PDB entry 7U50 | electron microscopy, 3.40 A resolution | chains I and K of the 11 polymer chains in the assembly

[Chain I]
Molecule: 147-nt DNA strand
Sequence (147 nucleotides; row label = number of the first residue in the row):
     1 ATCGAGAATC CCGGTGCCGA GGCCGCTCAA TTGGTCGTAG ACAGCTCTAG CACCGCTTAA
    61 ACGCACGTAC GCGCTGTCCC CCGCGTTTTA ACCGCCAAGG GGATTACTCC CTAGTCTCCA
   121 GGCACGTGTC AGATATATXC ATCCGAT
Not modelled in the structure: 1-2, 147
Modified / non-standard residues: 3DR (1',2'-dideoxyribofuranose-5'-phosphate) at position 139

[Chain K]
Name: DNA-(apurinic or apyrimidinic site) endonuclease
From: Homo sapiens
Notes: EC 3.1.-.-
UniProtKB: P27695 (APEX1_HUMAN); residues 1-318 here = UniProt positions 1-318
Amino-acid sequence (318 residues; numbered 1 to 318; the number before each row is that of its first residue):
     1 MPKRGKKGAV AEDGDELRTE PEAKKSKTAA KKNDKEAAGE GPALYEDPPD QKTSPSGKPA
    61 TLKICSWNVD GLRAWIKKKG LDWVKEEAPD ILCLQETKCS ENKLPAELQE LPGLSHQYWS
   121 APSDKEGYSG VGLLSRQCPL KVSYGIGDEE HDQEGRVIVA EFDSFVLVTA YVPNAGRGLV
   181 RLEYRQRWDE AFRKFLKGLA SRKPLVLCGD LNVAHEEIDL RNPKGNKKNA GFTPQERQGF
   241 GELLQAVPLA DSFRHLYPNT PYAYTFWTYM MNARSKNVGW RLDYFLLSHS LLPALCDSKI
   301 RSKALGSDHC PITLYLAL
Not modelled in the structure: 1-42
Reported in the primary citation:
  - binding site for the 147-nt DNA strand: Arg73, Lys78, Lys98, Lys103, Arg177, Lys224, Lys227, Lys228
  - binding site for the 147-nt DNA strand (chain I): Met270, Met271
  - catalytic residues: Asp70, Glu96, Asp210, Asn212, Asp308
  - mutagenesis - Y269A: unchanged catalytic activity on AP-NCP-6
  - mutagenesis - E96Q/D210N: abolished catalytic activity on AP-NCP-6.5
  - mutagenesis - E96Q/D210N: abolished catalytic activity on AP-NCP0
  - mutagenesis - R177A, Y269A: decreased catalytic activity on AP-NCP-6.5
  - mutagenesis - R177A, Y269A: decreased catalytic activity on AP-NCP0
  - mutagenesis - E96Q/D210N, R177A, Y269A: unchanged binding to AP-NCP-6

[How chain I and chain K interact]
Pairs across the interface - 27 pairs, chain I then chain K:
  DT136(I) - Tyr128(K)  hydrogen bond to the base
  DA137(I) - Tyr128(K)  hydrogen bond to the sugar
  DT138(I) - Glu96(K)  sugar contact
  DT138(I) - Tyr171(K)  hydrogen bond to the phosphate
  DT138(I) - Arg181(K)  salt bridge to the phosphate
  3DR_139(I) - Glu96(K)  phosphate contact
  3DR_139(I) - Tyr171(K)  hydrogen bond to the phosphate
  3DR_139(I) - Asn174(K)  hydrogen bond to the phosphate
  3DR_139(I) - Asp210(K)  phosphate contact
  3DR_139(I) - Asn212(K)  hydrogen bond to the phosphate
  3DR_139(I) - Ala230(K)  sugar contact
  3DR_139(I) - Phe266(K)  sugar contact
  3DR_139(I) - Trp280(K)  sugar contact
  3DR_139(I) - Leu282(K)  sugar contact
  DC140(I) - Arg177(K)  salt bridge to the phosphate
  DC140(I) - Asn226(K)  sugar contact
  DC140(I) - Asn229(K)  sugar contact
  DC140(I) - Phe266(K)  phosphate contact
  DC140(I) - Thr268(K)  phosphate contact
  DC140(I) - Trp280(K)  phosphate contact
  DA141(I) - Asn226(K)  hydrogen bond to the phosphate
  DA141(I) - Thr268(K)  phosphate contact
  DA141(I) - Met271(K)  sugar contact
  DA141(I) - Val278(K)  phosphate contact
  DA141(I) - Trp280(K)  hydrogen bond to the phosphate
  DT142(I) - Asn222(K)  phosphate contact
  DT142(I) - Met271(K)  sugar contact
Also at the interface, not in a pair above, chain K (23 interface residues in all): Asn68, Gly231, Met270, Lys276, His309

[Summary]
7 residues of chain I face 23 of chain K across their interface, with 8 hydrogen bonds and 2 salt bridges.
Polar contacts include DT136(I)-Tyr128(K), DA137(I)-Tyr128(K) and DT138(I)-Tyr171(K). From the paper:
catalytic residues Asp70(K), Glu96(K) and Asp210(K) among others; R177A and Y269A of chain K reduce catalytic
activity on AP-NCP-6.5.
Here chain I is a 147-nt DNA strand and chain K is DNA-(apurinic or apyrimidinic site) endonuclease (Homo
sapiens). Entry 7U50 (APE1 bound to a nucleosome core particle with AP-site at SHL-6) was determined by
electron microscopy together with 7U51, 7U52 and 7U53 from the same study.
